Entry 4PSR (X-ray diffraction, 1.38 A resolution); this record covers chain A.

Chain A:
Protein: Alpha-fucosidase GH29
Organism: Fusarium graminearum
UniProtKB: J9UN47 (J9UN47_GIBZA); residues 1-585 here correspond to UniProt positions 25-609 (UniProt number = residue number + 24)
Amino-acid sequence (585 residues; row label = number of the first residue in the row):
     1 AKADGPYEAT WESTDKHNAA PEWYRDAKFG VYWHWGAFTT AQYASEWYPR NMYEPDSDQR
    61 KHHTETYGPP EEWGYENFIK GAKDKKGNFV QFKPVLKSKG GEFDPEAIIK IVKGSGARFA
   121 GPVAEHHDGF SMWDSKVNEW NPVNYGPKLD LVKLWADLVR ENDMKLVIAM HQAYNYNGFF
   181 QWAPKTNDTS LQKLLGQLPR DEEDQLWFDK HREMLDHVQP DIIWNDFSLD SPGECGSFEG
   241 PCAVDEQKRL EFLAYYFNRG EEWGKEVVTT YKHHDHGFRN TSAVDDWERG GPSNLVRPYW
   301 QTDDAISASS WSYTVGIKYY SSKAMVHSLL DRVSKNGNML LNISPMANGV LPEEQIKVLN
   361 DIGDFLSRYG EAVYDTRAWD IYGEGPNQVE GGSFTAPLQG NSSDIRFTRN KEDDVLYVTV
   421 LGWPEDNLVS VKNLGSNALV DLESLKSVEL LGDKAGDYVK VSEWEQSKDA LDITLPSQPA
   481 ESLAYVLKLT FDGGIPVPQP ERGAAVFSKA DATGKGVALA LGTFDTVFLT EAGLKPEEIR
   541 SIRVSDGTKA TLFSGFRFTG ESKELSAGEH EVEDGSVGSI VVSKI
Not modelled in the structure: 1-4
Disulfide bonds: Cys235-Cys242
Covalent attachments: N-acetylglucosamine (NAG) linked to Asn187, Asn401; glycan linked to Asn280
Bound ions: Na+: Asp15, His17, Thr281
Small-molecule neighbours: beta-L-fucopyranose (FUL): Tyr32, His34, Glu46, Trp47, His126, His127, His171, Trp224, Asp226, Phe227, Lys272, Trp311
Reported in the primary citation:
  - conformationally variable residues (order/disorder transition): Glu288, Gly391 to Thr395
  - contacts within the chain: Arg289-Phe394 (cation-pi contact)
  - post-translational modification sites: Asn187, Asn280, Asn401

Overview:
Bound to chain A: beta-L-fucopyranose. N-acetylglucosamine is covalently linked to Asn187 and Asn401. Asp15,
His17 and Thr281 coordinate Na+. The paper reports modification sites Asn187, Asn280 and Asn401;
conformational variability at Glu288 and Gly391.
Chain A is Alpha-fucosidase GH29 (Fusarium graminearum); the structure, Crystal Structure of
alpha-L-fucosidase from Fusarium graminearum in the open form in complex with L-fucose, was determined by
X-ray diffraction, deposited together with 4PSP and 4NI3.
